Entry 1XU2 (X-ray diffraction, 2.35 A resolution); this record covers chains D and S of the 6 polymer chains in the assembly.

# Chain D
Name: Tumor necrosis factor ligand superfamily member 13
Organism: Mus musculus
Notes: fragment: TNF domain of APRIL
Reference sequence: Q9D777 (TNF13_MOUSE); residues 104-241 here = UniProt positions 104-241
Sequence (138 residues; numbered 104 to 241; the number before each row is that of its first residue):
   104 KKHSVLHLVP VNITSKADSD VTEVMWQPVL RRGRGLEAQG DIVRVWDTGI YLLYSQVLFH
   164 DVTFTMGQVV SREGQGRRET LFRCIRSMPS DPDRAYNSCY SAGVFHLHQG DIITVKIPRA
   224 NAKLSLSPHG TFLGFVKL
Not modelled in the structure: 104
Disulfide bonds: Cys187-Cys202
Metal / ion sites: Ni2+: His106 (shared with 1 residue of chain A; 1 residue of chain B)
Swiss-Prot annotation at these positions:
  - glycosylation: Asn115 (N-linked (GlcNAc...) asparagine)

# Chain S
Name: Tumor necrosis factor receptor superfamily member 17
Organism: Homo sapiens
Notes: fragment: bcma ecd
Reference sequence: Q02223 (TNR17_HUMAN); residue numbers follow UniProt; this construct covers 5-51
Sequence (47 residues; each row starts with the number of its first residue):
     5 AGQCSQNEYF DSLLHACIPC QLRCSSNTPP LTCQRYCNAS VTNSVKG
Not modelled in the structure: 5, 43-51
Disulfide bonds: Cys8-Cys21, Cys24-Cys37, Cys28-Cys41

# Interface between chain D and chain S
Contacting residue pairs - 5 pairs, chain D then chain S:
  Asp196(D) with Leu26(S)
  Arg197(D) with Leu26(S)
  Tyr199(D) with Leu18(S), hydrophobic; Ala20(S)
  His232(D) with His19(S)
Interface residues without a listed pair, chain S (5 interface residues in all): Pro23

# Overview
The interface between chain D and chain S involves 4 residues on one side and 5 on the other.
Chain D is Tumor necrosis factor ligand superfamily member 13 (Mus musculus) and chain S is Tumor necrosis
factor receptor superfamily member 17 (Homo sapiens); the structure, The crystal structure of APRIL bound to
BCMA, was determined by X-ray diffraction together with 1XU1 from the same study.
